6XNU - chains A and B; structure by X-ray diffraction, 1.62 A resolution.

Chain A (and B):
Name: CBS domain-containing protein
From: Listeria monocytogenes
Notes: chain B of this document is another copy of the same molecule, construct and numbering; everything in this record applies to it too
UniProt: A0A1D2IWV8 (A0A1D2IWV8_LISMN); residue numbers follow UniProt; this construct covers 1-150
Amino-acid sequence (163 residues; each row starts with the number of its first residue; numbers below 1 keep their minus sign (Met-12 is residue -12)):
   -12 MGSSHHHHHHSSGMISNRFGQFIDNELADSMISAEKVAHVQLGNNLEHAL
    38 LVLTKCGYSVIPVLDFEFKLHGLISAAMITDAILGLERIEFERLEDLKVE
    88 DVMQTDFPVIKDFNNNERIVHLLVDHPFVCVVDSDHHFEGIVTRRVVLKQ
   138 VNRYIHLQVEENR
Disordered / not traced: -12 to 11, 74, 150 (chain B: -12 to 14, 143-150)
Sequence notes: initiating methionine (-12); expression tag (-11 to 0)
Reported in the primary citation:
  - conformationally variable residues (side-chain flip): Tyr45
  - mutagenesis - T130I: increased growth in response to in the absence of c-di-AMP
  - mutagenesis - H35Y, L38H, D68V, G72R, V86E: increased growth

Chain A / chain B interface:
Pairs across the interface - 36 pairs, chain A then chain B:
  Glu34(A) with Ile76(B)
  Leu38(A) with Leu71(B), hydrophobic
  Thr41(A) with Ala64(B); Thr67(B); Asp68(B)
  Lys42(A) with Leu71(B)
  Ala63(A) with Ala63(B), hydrophobic
  Ala64(A) with Thr41(B)
  Thr67(A) with Thr41(B)
  Asp68(A) with Thr41(B)
  Leu71(A) with Lys42(B)
  Phe78(A) with Phe78(B), hydrophobic; Leu81(B), hydrophobic
  Leu81(A) with Phe78(B), hydrophobic
  Val107(A) with Leu135(B); Val138(B), hydrophobic
  His108(A) with Asn139(B), hydrogen bond
  Leu110(A) with Leu135(B), hydrophobic
  Val111(A) with Arg132(B), hydrogen bond (backbone-side chain); Leu135(B); Asn139(B)
  Asp112(A) with Arg132(B), salt bridge
  Arg131(A) with Arg131(B)
  Arg132(A) with Val111(B), hydrogen bond (side chain-backbone); Asp112(B), salt bridge
  Val134(A) with Leu135(B), hydrophobic
  Leu135(A) with Leu110(B); Val111(B); Leu135(B), hydrophobic
  Lys136(A) with Val111(B)
  Val138(A) with Val134(B), hydrophobic; Val138(B), hydrophobic
  Asn139(A) with His108(B); Val111(B)
  Ile142(A) with Val107(B), hydrophobic
  His143(A) with Glu104(B), salt bridge
Also at the interface, not in a pair above, chain A (29 interface residues in all): Leu37, Ser46, Ile76, Glu104
Also at the interface, not in a pair above, chain B (28 interface residues in all): Glu34, Leu37, Leu38, Ser46, Lys136, Ile142

Overview:
The interface between chain A and chain B involves 29 residues on one side and 28 on the other; the contacts
include 3 hydrogen bonds and 3 salt bridges. Polar pairs include Asp112(A)-Arg132(B), His143(A)-Glu104(B) and
His108(A)-Asn139(B). The paper reports that H35Y, L38H and D68V of chain A, among others, increase growth;
conformational variability at Tyr45(A); 6 substitutions were tested in all.
Chain A and chain B are both CBS domain-containing protein (Listeria monocytogenes); the structure, Crystal
structure of cbpb protein (LMO1009) from listeria monocytogenes, was determined by X-ray diffraction,
deposited together with 6XNV.
